8AS8 - chains C and D of the 5 polymer chains in the assembly; structure by electron microscopy, 3.00 A resolution.

[Chain C (and D)]
Protein: JetB
Source organism: Escherichia coli
Notes: engineered mutation(s): G added to C-terminus; chain D of this document is another copy of the same molecule, construct and numbering; everything in this record applies to it too
UniProtKB: A0A4C9B499 (A0A4C9B499_ECOLX); numbering as in UniProt (aligned over 1-249)
Sequence (250 residues; row label = number of the first residue in the row):
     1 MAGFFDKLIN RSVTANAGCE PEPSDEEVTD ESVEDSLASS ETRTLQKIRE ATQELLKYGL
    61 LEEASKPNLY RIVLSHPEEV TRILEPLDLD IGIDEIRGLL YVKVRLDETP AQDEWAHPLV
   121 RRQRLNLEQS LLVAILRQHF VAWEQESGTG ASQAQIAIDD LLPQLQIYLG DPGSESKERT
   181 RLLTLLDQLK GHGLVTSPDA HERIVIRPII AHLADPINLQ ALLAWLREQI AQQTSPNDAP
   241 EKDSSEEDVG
Not modelled in the structure: 1-39, 235-250
Sequence notes: conflict Ala2 (Thr in A0A4C9B499), Lys7 (Arg in A0A4C9B499), Asp35 (Glu in A0A4C9B499), Gln46 (Lys in A0A4C9B499), Pro240 (Arg in A0A4C9B499); insertion (250)

[Chain C / chain D interface]
Pairs across the interface - 36 pairs, chain C then chain D:
  Thr42(C) with Glu85(D)
  Arg43(C) with Glu85(D), salt bridge; Asp88(D), salt bridge; Arg105(D)
  Thr44(C) with Glu85(D), hydrogen bond (backbone-side chain)
  Arg49(C) with Pro86(D); Asp88(D), salt bridge; Asp107(D), salt bridge
  Gln53(C) with Pro86(D), hydrogen bond (side chain-backbone); Leu87(D), hydrogen bond (side chain-backbone); Asp88(D), hydrogen bond; Pro118(D); Leu119(D)
  Leu56(C) with Leu87(D), hydrophobic
  Lys57(C) with Pro118(D); Leu119(D)
  Ile83(C) with Pro86(D), hydrophobic
  Glu85(C) with Arg43(D), salt bridge; Thr44(D), hydrogen bond (side chain-backbone)
  Pro86(C) with Arg49(D); Gln53(D), hydrogen bond (backbone-side chain); Ile83(D), hydrophobic
  Leu87(C) with Gln53(D), hydrogen bond (backbone-side chain)
  Asp88(C) with Arg43(D), salt bridge; Arg49(D), salt bridge; Gln53(D), hydrogen bond
  Arg105(C) with Glu41(D), salt bridge; Arg43(D)
  Asp107(C) with Arg43(D), salt bridge; Arg49(D), salt bridge
  His117(C) with Gln53(D)
  Pro118(C) with Gln53(D); Lys57(D), hydrogen bond (backbone-side chain)
  Leu119(C) with Gln53(D); Leu56(D), hydrophobic; Lys57(D)
Interface residues without a listed pair, chain C (19 interface residues in all): Thr52, Glu54
Interface residues without a listed pair, chain D (20 interface residues in all): Thr42, Thr52, Glu54, His117

[Summary]
19 residues of chain C face 20 of chain D across their interface, with 9 hydrogen bonds and 10 salt bridges.
Among the polar pairs are Arg43(C)-Glu85(D), Arg43(C)-Asp88(D) and Arg49(C)-Asp88(D).
Both chains are JetB (Escherichia coli). Entry 8AS8 (E. coli Wadjet JetABC monomer) was determined by electron
microscopy (same publication as 8BFN).
